2BEA - chain A; structure by X-ray diffraction, 2.35 A resolution.

Chain A:
Name: Chymotrypsin inhibitor 3
From: Psophocarpus tetragonolobus
UniProtKB: P10822 (ICW3_PSOTE); residues 4-186 here correspond to UniProt positions 25-207 (UniProt number = residue number + 21)
Chain sequence (186 residues; each row starts with the number of its first residue):
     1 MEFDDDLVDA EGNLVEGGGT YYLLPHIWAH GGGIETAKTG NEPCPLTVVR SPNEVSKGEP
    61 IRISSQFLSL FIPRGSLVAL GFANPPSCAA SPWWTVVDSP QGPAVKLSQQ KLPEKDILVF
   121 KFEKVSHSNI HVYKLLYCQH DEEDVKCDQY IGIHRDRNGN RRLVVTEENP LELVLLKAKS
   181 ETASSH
Not modelled in the structure: 1-5, 141-144, 180-186
Differences from the reference sequence: cloning artifact (1-3); engineered mutation G17 (Asn38 in P10822)
Disulfides: C44-C88, C138-C147

Overview:
Chain A is Chymotrypsin inhibitor 3 (Psophocarpus tetragonolobus); the structure, Crystal structure of Asn14
to Gly mutant of WCI, was determined by X-ray diffraction, deposited together with 2BEB, 2ESU and 2ET2.
